1II4 - chains A and E; structure by X-ray diffraction, 2.70 A resolution.

== Chain A ==
Molecule: Heparin-binding growth factor 2
Organism: Homo sapiens
UniProtKB: P09038 (FGF2_HUMAN); residues 1-155 here = UniProt positions 1-155
Sequence (155 residues; numbered 1 to 155; the number before each row is that of its first residue):
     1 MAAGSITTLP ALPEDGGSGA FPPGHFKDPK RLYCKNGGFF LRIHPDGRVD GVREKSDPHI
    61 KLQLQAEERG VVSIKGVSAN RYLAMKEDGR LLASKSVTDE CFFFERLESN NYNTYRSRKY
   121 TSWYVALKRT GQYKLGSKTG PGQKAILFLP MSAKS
Not modelled in the structure: 1-20, 155
Sequence notes: engineered mutation Ser78 (Cys in P09038), Ser96 (Cys in P09038)
What the authors report for this chain:
  - conformationally variable residues (order/disorder transition): Phe21 to Gly24

== Chain E ==
Molecule: Fibroblast growth factor receptor 2
Organism: Homo sapiens
Notes: EC 2.7.1.112; fragment: extracellular ligand binding domain consisting of ig-like domains ii (d2) and iii (d3), residues 147-366
UniProtKB: P21802 (FGR2_HUMAN); numbering as in UniProt (aligned over 147-366)
Sequence (220 residues; numbered 147 to 366; the number before each row is that of its first residue):
   147 NSNNKRAPYW TNTEKMEKRL HAVPAANTVK FRCPAGGNPM PTMRWLKNGK EFKQEHRIGG
   207 YKVRNQHWSL IMESVVPSDK GNYTCVVENE YGSINHTYHL DVVERWPHRP ILQAGLPANA
   267 STVVGGDVEF VCKVYSDAQP HIQWIKHVEK NGSKYGPDGL PYLKVLKAAG VNTTDKEIEV
   327 LYIRNVTFED AGEYTCLAGN SIGISFHSAW LTVLPAPGRE
Not modelled in the structure: 147-149, 295-306, 362-366
Sequence notes: engineered mutation Trp252 (Ser in P21802)
Disulfide bonds: Cys179-Cys231, Cys278-Cys342
Swiss-Prot annotation at these positions:
  - region: Lys161 to Arg178 (Heparin-binding)
  - glycosylation (N-linked (GlcNAc...) asparagine): Asn228, Asn241, Asn265, Asn297, Asn318, Asn331
What the authors report for this chain:
  - disease-associated variants - S252W (6.5-fold): increased binding to FGF2 (citing earlier work)
  - mutagenesis - S252W (1.65-fold): increased binding to FGF1 (citing earlier work)

== How chain A and chain E interact ==
Contacting residue pairs - 68 pairs, chain A then chain E:
  Phe21(A) - Trp252(E)
  Phe21(A) - Ile257(E)  hydrophobic
  Phe21(A) - Tyr281(E)  hydrophobic
  Pro22(A) - Glu250(E)
  Pro22(A) - Tyr281(E)  hydrogen bond (backbone-side chain)
  Gly24(A) - Tyr281(E)
  His25(A) - Val280(E)
  Phe26(A) - Val280(E)
  Phe26(A) - Ser282(E)
  Phe26(A) - Gln285(E)  hydrogen bond (backbone-side chain)
  Phe26(A) - Pro286(E)  hydrophobic
  Phe26(A) - Ile288(E)  hydrophobic
  Phe26(A) - Asp321(E)
  Phe26(A) - Glu325(E)
  Lys27(A) - Asp321(E)
  Lys27(A) - Glu325(E)  salt bridge
  Lys30(A) - Gln285(E)
  Tyr33(A) - Lys164(E)
  Tyr33(A) - Leu166(E)  hydrogen bond (side chain-backbone)
  Tyr33(A) - His167(E)
  Tyr33(A) - Ala168(E)  hydrogen bond (side chain-backbone)
  Lys35(A) - Lys164(E)  hydrogen bond (backbone-side chain)
  Gly37(A) - Lys164(E)
  Gly38(A) - Lys164(E)
  Phe40(A) - Leu166(E)  hydrophobic
  Arg53(A) - Glu163(E)  hydrogen bond (side chain-backbone)
  Arg53(A) - Lys164(E)
  Leu64(A) - Gln285(E)
  Gln65(A) - Ala315(E)
  Gln65(A) - Gly316(E)
  Gln65(A) - Val317(E)
  Gln65(A) - Thr320(E)
  Gln65(A) - Asp321(E)  hydrogen bond
  Ala66(A) - Pro286(E)
  Ala66(A) - His287(E)
  Ala66(A) - Ala315(E)
  Ala66(A) - Gly316(E)
  Glu67(A) - His287(E)  hydrogen bond (backbone-side chain)
  Glu67(A) - Ala315(E)
  Glu67(A) - Gly316(E)
  Glu67(A) - Val317(E)  hydrogen bond (side chain-backbone)
  Glu68(A) - His287(E)
  Arg69(A) - His287(E)
  Arg69(A) - Gly345(E)
  Arg69(A) - Asn346(E)  hydrogen bond (side chain-backbone)
  Arg69(A) - Ser347(E)
  Arg69(A) - Ile350(E)
  Val72(A) - Gln285(E)
  Ser73(A) - Val317(E)
  Tyr82(A) - Val317(E)
  Val97(A) - Val317(E)  hydrophobic
  Glu105(A) - Ala284(E)
  Glu105(A) - Gln285(E)  hydrogen bond (side chain-backbone)
  Glu105(A) - Ser347(E)
  Leu107(A) - Arg251(E)
  Asn110(A) - Pro170(E)
  Asn111(A) - Pro170(E)
  Asn111(A) - Arg251(E)  hydrogen bond (backbone-side chain)
  Tyr112(A) - Pro170(E)
  Asn113(A) - Arg251(E)  hydrogen bond
  Leu149(A) - Ala168(E)
  Leu149(A) - Val169(E)
  Leu149(A) - Pro170(E)
  Leu149(A) - Val249(E)  hydrophobic
  Pro150(A) - Val249(E)
  Pro150(A) - Arg251(E)
  Met151(A) - Ala168(E)  hydrophobic
  Met151(A) - Asp247(E)
Also at the interface, not in a pair above, chain A (35 interface residues in all): Pro23, Gly70, Phe102
Also at the interface, not in a pair above, chain E (38 interface residues in all): Ala171, Asn173, Pro253, Lys279, Asp283, Thr319, Gly349
From the paper, about this interface:
  - pairs named by the authors: Phe21(A)-Trp252(E), Pro22(A)-Tyr281(E) (backbone contact), Gly24(A)-Tyr281(E) (backbone contact), Ile257(E)-Phe21(A) (hydrophobic contact), Tyr281(E)-Phe21(A) (hydrophobic contact)

== Summary ==
The interface between chain A and chain E involves 35 residues on one side and 38 on the other, with 13
hydrogen bonds and 1 salt bridge. Among the polar pairs are Lys27(A)-Glu325(E), Pro22(A)-Tyr281(E) and
Phe26(A)-Gln285(E). The paper describes a contact between Phe21(A) and Trp252(E); backbone contacts between
Pro22(A) and Tyr281(E) and Gly24(A) and Tyr281(E); hydrophobic contacts between Ile257(E) and Phe21(A) and
Tyr281(E) and Phe21(A). From the paper: S252W of chain E increases binding to FGF2; conformational variability
at Phe21(A).
Chain A is Heparin-binding growth factor 2 and chain E is Fibroblast growth factor receptor 2, both from Homo
sapiens; the structure, Crystal structure of ser252trp apert mutant fgf receptor 2 (FGFR2) in complex with
FGF2, was determined by X-ray diffraction together with 1IIL from the same study.
